3LK1 - chain A; structure by X-ray diffraction, 1.79 A resolution.

== Chain A ==
Name: Protein S100-B
From: Bos taurus
UniProtKB: P02638 (S100B_BOVIN); residues 0-89 here correspond to UniProt positions 1-90 (UniProt number = residue number + 1)
Amino-acid sequence (90 residues; each row starts with the number of its first residue; numbering starts at 0):
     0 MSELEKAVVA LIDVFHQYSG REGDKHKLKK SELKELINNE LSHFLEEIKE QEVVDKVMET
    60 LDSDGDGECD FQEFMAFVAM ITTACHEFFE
Disordered / not traced: 88-89
Swiss-Prot annotation at these positions:
  - binding site (Zn(2+)): His15, His25, His85
  - binding site (Ca(2+)): Ser18, Glu21, Asp23, Asp61, Asp63, Asp65, Glu67, Glu72
  - modified residue: Ser1 (N-acetylserine)
Ion coordination: Ca2+ site 1: Ser18, Glu21, Asp23, Lys26, Glu31; Ca2+ site 2: Asp61, Asp63, Asp65, Glu67, Glu72; ethyl mercury ion near Cys84 (its only coordinating residue here)
Small-molecule neighbours: 2-sulfanylbenzoic acid (JKE): Leu44, Val56, Thr59, Phe76, Met79, Ile80
From the paper describing this entry:
  - binding site for ethyl mercury ion: Cys84
  - binding site for 2-sulfanylbenzoic acid: Val56, Thr59, Phe76, Met79, Ile80
  - mutagenesis - C68S/C84S (2.42 +/- 0.46 uM): decreased binding to TAMRA-TRTK

== Summary ==
Chain A binds 2-sulfanylbenzoic acid. Ser18, Glu21, Asp23, Lys26 and Glu31 coordinate Ca2+ site 1. Curated
annotation (UniProt) lists 3 Zn2+-binding residues and 8 Ca2+-binding residues. From the paper: a binding site
for 2-sulfanylbenzoic acid at Val56, Thr59 and Phe76 among others; C68S/C84S reduce binding to TAMRA-TRTK.
Chain A is Protein S100-B (Bos taurus); the structure, X-ray structure of bovine SC0322,Ca(2+)-S100B, was
determined by X-ray diffraction (same publication as 3LK0 and 3LLE).
